Entry 7DTG (X-ray diffraction, 3.60 A resolution); this record covers chains A and E.

Chain A (and E):
Protein: Lamin-B1
Organism: Homo sapiens
Notes: fragment: Ig-like domain; chain E of this document is another copy of the same molecule, construct and numbering; everything in this record applies to it too
UniProt: P20700 (LMNB1_HUMAN); residues 407-553 here = UniProt positions 407-553
Amino-acid sequence (149 residues; numbered 405 to 553; the number before each row is that of its first residue):
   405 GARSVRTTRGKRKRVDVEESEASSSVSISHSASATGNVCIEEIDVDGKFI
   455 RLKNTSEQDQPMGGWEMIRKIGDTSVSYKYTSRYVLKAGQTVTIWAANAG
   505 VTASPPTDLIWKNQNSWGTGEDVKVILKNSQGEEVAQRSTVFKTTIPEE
Not modelled in the structure: 405-430, 549-553
Differences from the reference sequence: expression tag (405-406)

How chain A and chain E interact:
Residue-residue contacts (19):
  Ile432(A) with Ala438(E); Thr439(E); Gly440(E)
  Ser433(A) with Ala438(E)
  His434(A) with Ser437(E); Ala438(E), hydrogen bond (backbone-backbone); Gly440(E); Thr459(E)
  Ser435(A) with Ala436(E)
  Ala436(A) with Ser435(E); Ala436(E), hydrogen bond (backbone-backbone)
  Ser437(A) with His434(E)
  Ala438(A) with Ser433(E); His434(E), hydrogen bond (backbone-backbone)
  Thr439(A) with Ile432(E)
  Gly440(A) with Ile432(E); His434(E)
  Glu445(A) with Glu445(E)
  Thr459(A) with His434(E)
Interface residues without a listed pair, chain A (12 interface residues in all): Asp450
Interface residues without a listed pair, chain E (12 interface residues in all): Glu461

Summary:
Chain A and chain E each contribute 12 residues to their interface; the contacts include 3 hydrogen bonds. The
backbones hydrogen-bond at His434(A)-Ala438(E) and Ala436(A)-Ala436(E).
Both chains are Lamin-B1 (Homo sapiens). Entry 7DTG (Crystal structure of lamin B1 Ig-like domain from human)
was determined by X-ray diffraction together with 7CRG from the same study.
